1M34 - chains D and G of the 8 polymer chains in the assembly; structure by X-ray diffraction, 2.30 A resolution.

Chain D:
Name: Nitrogenase Molybdenum-Iron Protein beta chain
Source organism: Azotobacter vinelandii
Notes: EC 1.18.6.1
UniProt: p07329 (NIFK_AZOVI); residues 2-523 here correspond to UniProt positions 1-522 (UniProt number = residue number - 1)
Sequence (522 residues; each row starts with the number of its first residue):
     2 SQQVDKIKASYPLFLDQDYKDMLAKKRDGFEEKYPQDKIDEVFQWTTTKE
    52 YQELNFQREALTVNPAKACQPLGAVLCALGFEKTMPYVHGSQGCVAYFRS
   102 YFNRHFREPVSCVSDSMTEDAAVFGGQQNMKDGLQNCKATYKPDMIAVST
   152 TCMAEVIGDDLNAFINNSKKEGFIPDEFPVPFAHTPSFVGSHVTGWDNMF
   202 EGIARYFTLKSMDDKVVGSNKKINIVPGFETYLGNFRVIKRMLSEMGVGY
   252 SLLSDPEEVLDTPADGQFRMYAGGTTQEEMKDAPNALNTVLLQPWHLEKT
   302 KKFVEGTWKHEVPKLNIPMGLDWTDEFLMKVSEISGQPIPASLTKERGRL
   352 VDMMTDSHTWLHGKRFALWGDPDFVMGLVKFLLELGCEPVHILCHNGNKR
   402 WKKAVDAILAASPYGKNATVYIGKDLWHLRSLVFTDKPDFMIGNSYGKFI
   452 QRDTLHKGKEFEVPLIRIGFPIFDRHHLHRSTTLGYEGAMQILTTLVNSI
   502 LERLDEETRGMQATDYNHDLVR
Metal / ion sites: fe(8)-S(7) cluster Fe: C70, C95, C153 (shared with 3 residues of chain C); Ca2+ site 1: R108, E109 (shared with 2 residues of chain B); Ca2+ site 2: D353, D357 (shared with 2 residues of chain B)
Small-molecule neighbours: fe(8)-S(7) cluster (CLF): C70, P72, S92, G94, C95, Y98, F99, T152, C153, S188

Chain G:
Name: Nitrogenase Iron Protein 1
Source organism: Azotobacter vinelandii
Notes: EC 1.18.6.1
UniProt: p00459 (NIH1_AZOVI); residue numbers follow UniProt; this construct covers 1-289
Sequence (289 residues; row label = number of the first residue in the row):
     1 AMRQCAIYGKGGIGKSTTTQNLVAALAEMGKKVMIVGCDPKADSTRLILH
    51 SKAQNTIMEMAAEAGTVEDLELEDVLKAGYGGVKCVESGGPEPGVGCAGR
   101 GVITAINFLEEEGAYEDDLDFVFYDVLGDVVCGGFAMPIRENKAQEIYIV
   151 CSGEMMAMYAANNISKGIVKYANSGSVRLGGLICNSRNTDREDELIIALA
   201 NKLGTQMIHFVPRDNVVQRAEIRRMTVIEYDPKAKQADEYRALARKVVDN
   251 KLLVIPNPITMDELEELLMEFGIMEVEDESIVGKTAEEV
Unresolved in the structure: 275-289
Metal / ion sites: Mg2+: S16 (together with ADP); 4Fe-4S cluster Fe: C97, C132 (shared with 2 residues of chain H)
Small-molecule neighbours:
  - ADP (adenosine-5'-diphosphate), molecule 1: K10, G11, G12, I13, G14, K15, S16, T17, T18, N185, V211, P212, R213, D214, V217, Q218, E221, Q236, Y240
  - ADP, molecule 2: K10, E154, M155, M156
  - tetrafluoroaluminate (ALF), molecule 1: K10, G11, G12, K15, D39, K41, V126, L127, G128
  - tetrafluoroaluminate (ALF), molecule 2: K10, G11, D129
  - 4Fe-4S cluster (SF4): C97, A98, G99, V131, C132

Interface between chain D and chain G:
Residue-residue contacts - 22 pairs, chain D then chain G:
  E120(D) with R100(G), salt bridge; T104(G), hydrogen bond
  D121(D) with A62(G)
  A123(D) with G96(G); C97(G), hydrogen bond (backbone-backbone)
  V124(D) with M58(G), hydrophobic; P91(G); G96(G); C97(G), hydrogen bond (backbone-backbone); R100(G); G101(G)
  F125(D) with M58(G), hydrophobic; E59(G); G90(G); P91(G), hydrophobic; V95(G); G96(G)
  G126(D) with V95(G); G96(G)
  I158(D) with G96(G); C97(G), hydrophobic
  F165(D) with V95(G), hydrophobic

Overview:
8 residues of chain D face 11 of chain G across their interface, with 3 hydrogen bonds and 1 salt bridge.
Polar pairs include E120(D)-R100(G), E120(D)-T104(G) and A123(D)-C97(G). Chain D binds fe(8)-S(7) cluster.
Chain G binds tetrafluoroaluminate, 4Fe-4S cluster and ADP.
Here chain D is Nitrogenase Molybdenum-Iron Protein beta chain and chain G is Nitrogenase Iron Protein 1, both
from Azotobacter vinelandii. Entry 1M34 (Nitrogenase Complex From Azotobacter Vinelandii Stabilized By
ADP-Tetrafluoroaluminate) was determined by X-ray diffraction (same publication as 1M1Y).
